7GV9 - chains A and D; structure by X-ray diffraction, 1.85 A resolution.

[Chain A]
Name: B-cell lymphoma 6 protein
Source organism: Homo sapiens
UniProtKB: P41182 (BCL6_HUMAN); numbering as in UniProt (aligned over 5-129)
Amino-acid sequence (128 residues; row label = number of the first residue in the row):
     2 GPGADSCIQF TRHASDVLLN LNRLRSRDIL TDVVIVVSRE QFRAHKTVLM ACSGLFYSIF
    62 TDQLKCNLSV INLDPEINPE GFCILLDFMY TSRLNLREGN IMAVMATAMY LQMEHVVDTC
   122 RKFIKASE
Unresolved in the structure: 2-5
Construct notes: expression tag (2-4)
Swiss-Prot annotation at these positions:
  - mutagenesis: Asn-21 (N21K: Abolishes interaction with NCOR2 and HDAC2, no effect on interaction with CTBP1 and transcriptional autoinhibition; when associated with A-116 and 376-Q--Q-379), Ser-59 (S59A: Abolished ubiquitination by the SCF(FBXL17) complex), His-116 (H116A: Abolishes interaction with NCOR2 and HDAC2, no effect on interaction with CTBP1 and transcriptional autoinhibition; when associated with K-21 and 376-Q--Q-379)

[Chain D]
Name: WVIP tetrapeptide
Amino-acid sequence (6 residues; each row starts with the number of its first residue; numbering starts at 0):
     0 XWVIPA
Modified / non-standard residues: ACE (acetyl group) at position 0

[Chain A / chain D interface]
Pairs across the interface (11):
  Cys-8(A) / Pro-4(D)
  Ile-9(A) / Trp-1(D)  hydrophobic
  Ile-9(A) / Val-2(D)
  Gln-10(A) / ACE_0(D)
  Gln-10(A) / Trp-1(D)
  Gln-10(A) / Val-2(D)  hydrogen bond (backbone-backbone)
  Gln-10(A) / Pro-4(D)
  Phe-11(A) / ACE_0(D)
  Phe-11(A) / Trp-1(D)
  Thr-12(A) / ACE_0(D)  hydrogen bond (backbone-backbone)
  Thr-12(A) / Val-2(D)
Also at the interface, not in a pair above, chain D (5 interface residues in all): Ile-3

[Summary]
The chain A/chain D interface involves 5 residues from each chain, with 2 hydrogen bonds. The backbones
hydrogen-bond at Gln-10(A)/Val-2(D) and Thr-12(A)/ACE_0(D). UniProt lists 3 mutagenesis sites on chain A.
Here chain A is B-cell lymphoma 6 protein (Homo sapiens) and chain D is WVIP tetrapeptide. Entry 7GV9 (Crystal
Structure of B-cell lymphoma 6 protein BTB domain in complex with ligand 3 at 4.35 ...) was determined by
X-ray diffraction, deposited together with 7GUD, 7GUE, 7GUF, 7GUG, 7GUH, 7GUI and 126 further entries.
